PDB entry 8TNJ | electron microscopy, 3.10 A resolution | chains C and D of the 5 polymer chains in the assembly

# Chain C
Protein: B.8 Fab light chain
Source organism: Homo sapiens
Notes: antibody fragment or engineered binder
Sequence (216 residues; numbered 1 to 216; the number before each row is that of its first residue):
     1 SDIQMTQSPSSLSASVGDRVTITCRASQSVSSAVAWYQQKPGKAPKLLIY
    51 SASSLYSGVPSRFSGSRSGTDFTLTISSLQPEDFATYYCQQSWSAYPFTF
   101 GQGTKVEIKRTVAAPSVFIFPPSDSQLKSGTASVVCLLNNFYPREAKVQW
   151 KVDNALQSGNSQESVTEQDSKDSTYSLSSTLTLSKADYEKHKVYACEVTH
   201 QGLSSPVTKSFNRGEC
Unresolved in the structure: 1, 214-216
Disulfides: Cys24-Cys89, Cys136-Cys196

# Chain D
Protein: B.8 Fab heavy chain
Source organism: Homo sapiens
Notes: antibody fragment or engineered binder
Sequence (232 residues; row label = number of the first residue in the row):
     1 EISEVQLVESGGGLVQPGGSLRLSCAASGFNVSSYSIHWVRQAPGKGLEW
    51 VASISPYSGYTYYADSVKGRFTISADTSKNTAYLQMNSLRAEDTAVYYCA
   101 RLIFYMWSSAMDYWGQGTLVTVSSASTKGPSVFPLAPSSKSTSGGTAALG
   151 CLVKDYFPEPVTVSWNSGALTSGVHTFPAVLQSSGLYSLSSVVTVPSSSL
   201 GTQTYICNVNHKPSNTKVDKKVEPKSCDKTHT
Unresolved in the structure: 1-3, 138-145, 225-232
Disulfides: Cys25-Cys99, Cys151-Cys207

# How chain C and chain D interact
Residue-residue contacts (63):
  Ala33(C) with Trp107(D); Ser108(D)
  Val34(C) with Ser108(D)
  Ala35(C) with Ala110(D), hydrophobic
  Tyr37(C) with Ala110(D); Met111(D), hydrogen bond (side chain-backbone); Trp114(D), hydrophobic
  Gln39(C) with Gln42(D), hydrogen bond; Tyr98(D), hydrogen bond
  Lys43(C) with Tyr98(D)
  Ala44(C) with Gly115(D)
  Pro45(C) with Trp114(D), hydrophobic
  Leu47(C) with Ala110(D), hydrophobic; Met111(D)
  Tyr50(C) with Tyr105(D), hydrophobic; Ser108(D)
  Tyr56(C) with Asp112(D)
  Tyr88(C) with Gln42(D), hydrogen bond; Leu48(D), hydrophobic
  Gln90(C) with Ser109(D)
  Ser92(C) with Ser108(D), hydrogen bond; Ser109(D), hydrogen bond (side chain-backbone)
  Tyr96(C) with Trp50(D), hydrophobic; Tyr62(D), hydrophobic; Tyr63(D)
  Pro97(C) with Trp50(D), hydrophobic
  Phe98(C) with Trp50(D), hydrophobic; Ser109(D)
  Phe100(C) with Val40(D), hydrophobic; Met111(D), hydrophobic
  Phe118(C) with Ala147(D); Ala148(D)
  Phe120(C) with Leu135(D), hydrophobic; Ala136(D); Ala148(D); Val192(D), hydrophobic
  Ser123(C) with Pro134(D)
  Ser125(C) with Phe133(D)
  Gln126(C) with Phe133(D); Lys154(D)
  Ser133(C) with Leu152(D); Lys154(D), hydrogen bond
  Val135(C) with Leu152(D), hydrophobic
  Leu137(C) with Ala148(D), hydrophobic; Phe177(D), hydrophobic; Val192(D), hydrophobic
  Asn139(C) with His175(D), hydrogen bond; Thr194(D)
  Asn140(C) with His175(D)
  Gln162(C) with Val180(D)
  Glu163(C) with Val180(D)
  Ser164(C) with Phe177(D); Pro178(D); Val180(D)
  Val165(C) with Pro178(D)
  Thr166(C) with Phe177(D)
  Asp169(C) with His175(D), salt bridge
  Ser176(C) with His175(D), hydrogen bond; Phe177(D)
  Leu177(C) with Phe177(D)
  Ser178(C) with Phe177(D); Ser190(D), hydrogen bond
  Thr182(C) with Lys154(D)
Also at the interface, not in a pair above, chain C (43 interface residues in all): Ser32, Gln102, Pro121, Thr131, Thr180
Also at the interface, not in a pair above, chain D (42 interface residues in all): His38, Lys46, Gly47, Lys68, Leu102, Tyr113, Gln116, Pro137, Thr146, Leu149, Gly173

# Summary
Chain C and chain D form an interface of 43 and 42 residues respectively; the contacts include 10 hydrogen
bonds and 1 salt bridge. Polar contacts include Asp169(C)-His175(D), Tyr37(C)-Met111(D) and Gln39(C)-Gln42(D).
Here chain C is B.8 Fab light chain and chain D is B.8 Fab heavy chain, both from Homo sapiens. Entry 8TNJ
(Cryo-EM structure of HLA-B*73:01 bound to a 9mer peptide and two Fabs) was determined by electron microscopy.
